Entry 2VXT (X-ray diffraction, 1.49 A resolution); this record covers chains H and L of the 3 polymer chains in the assembly.

# Chain H
Protein: Murine IGG 125-2H
From: Mus musculus
Amino-acid sequence (216 residues; row label = number of the first residue in the row; note: 4 numbers in that range are skipped by the numbering (no residue carries them; nothing is unmodelled there); a row labelled like 82A-82C holds insertion residues (82A, then the next letters in order)):
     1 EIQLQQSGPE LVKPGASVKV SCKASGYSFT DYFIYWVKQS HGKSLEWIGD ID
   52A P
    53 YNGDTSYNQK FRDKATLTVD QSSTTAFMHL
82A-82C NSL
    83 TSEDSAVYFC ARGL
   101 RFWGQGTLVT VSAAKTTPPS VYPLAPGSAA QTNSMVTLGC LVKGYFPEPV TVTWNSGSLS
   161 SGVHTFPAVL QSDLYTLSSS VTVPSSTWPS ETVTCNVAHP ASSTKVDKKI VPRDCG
Disordered / not traced: 128-133, 214-216
Cystine bridges: Cys22-Cys92, Cys140-Cys195

# Chain L
Protein: Murine IGG 125-2H
From: Mus musculus
Amino-acid sequence (214 residues; numbered 1 to 214; the number before each row is that of its first residue):
     1 DIQMTQSPSS LSASLGERVS LTCRASQDIG SKLYWLQQEP DGTFKRLIYA TSSLDSGVPK
    61 RFSGSRSGSD YSLTISSLES EDFVDYYCLQ YASSPYTFGG GTKLAIKRAD AAPTVSIFPP
   121 SSEQLTSGGA SVVCFLNNFY PKDINVKWKI DGSERQNGVL NSWTDQDSKD STYSMSSTLT
   181 LTKDEYERHN SYTCEATHKT STSPIVKSFN RNEC
Disordered / not traced: 214
Cystine bridges: Cys23-Cys88, Cys134-Cys194

# Interface between chain H and chain L
Pairs across the interface - 69 pairs, chain H then chain L:
  Tyr35(H) - Tyr96(L)  hydrophobic
  Gln39(H) - Gln38(L)  hydrogen bond
  Gln39(H) - Tyr87(L)  hydrogen bond
  Gly42(H) - Tyr87(L)
  Lys43(H) - Tyr87(L)  hydrogen bond (backbone-side chain)
  Ser44(H) - Tyr87(L)
  Ser44(H) - Gly100(L)  hydrogen bond (side chain-backbone)
  Leu45(H) - Phe44(L)  hydrophobic
  Leu45(H) - Tyr87(L)  hydrophobic
  Leu45(H) - Phe98(L)  hydrophobic
  Trp47(H) - Ser94(L)
  Trp47(H) - Pro95(L)  hydrophobic
  Trp47(H) - Tyr96(L)
  Trp47(H) - Phe98(L)
  Asn60(H) - Pro95(L)
  Phe91(H) - Gln38(L)
  Phe91(H) - Gly42(L)
  Phe91(H) - Phe44(L)  hydrophobic
  Gly95(H) - Tyr34(L)
  Leu96(H) - Leu36(L)
  Leu96(H) - Leu89(L)  hydrophobic
  Arg101(H) - Arg46(L)
  Trp103(H) - Leu36(L)
  Trp103(H) - Phe44(L)  hydrophobic
  Tyr122(H) - Ser121(L)
  Tyr122(H) - Glu123(L)
  Tyr122(H) - Gln124(L)
  Tyr122(H) - Ser127(L)  hydrogen bond
  Pro123(H) - Ser121(L)
  Pro123(H) - Glu123(L)
  Leu124(H) - Phe118(L)
  Leu124(H) - Val133(L)  hydrophobic
  Leu124(H) - Phe135(L)  hydrophobic
  Ala125(H) - Phe118(L)
  Ala125(H) - Pro119(L)
  Pro126(H) - Phe118(L)
  Thr137(H) - Ser116(L)
  Thr137(H) - Phe118(L)
  Thr137(H) - Phe135(L)
  Leu138(H) - Phe135(L)
  Leu141(H) - Ser131(L)
  Lys143(H) - Gln124(L)
  Lys143(H) - Ser131(L)  hydrogen bond
  Lys143(H) - Thr180(L)
  His164(H) - Asn137(L)  hydrogen bond
  His164(H) - Asn138(L)
  His164(H) - Ser174(L)
  Phe166(H) - Phe135(L)  hydrophobic
  Phe166(H) - Asn137(L)
  Phe166(H) - Ser162(L)
  Phe166(H) - Thr164(L)
  Phe166(H) - Ser174(L)
  Phe166(H) - Met175(L)
  Phe166(H) - Ser176(L)
  Pro167(H) - Ser162(L)  hydrogen bond (backbone-side chain)
  Pro167(H) - Trp163(L)
  Val169(H) - Asn161(L)
  Val169(H) - Ser162(L)
  Leu170(H) - Leu160(L)
  Gln171(H) - Leu160(L)
  Gln171(H) - Thr180(L)
  Ser178(H) - Phe135(L)
  Ser178(H) - Ser176(L)
  Ser179(H) - Phe135(L)
  Ser180(H) - Phe135(L)
  Ser180(H) - Asn137(L)  hydrogen bond
  Lys208(H) - Glu123(L)  salt bridge
  Arg213(H) - Pro119(L)
  Arg213(H) - Pro120(L)  hydrogen bond (side chain-backbone)
Other interface residues (no listed pair), chain H (38 interface residues in all): Val37, Glu46, Gly127, Gly139, Thr165
Other interface residues (no listed pair), chain L (36 interface residues in all): Asp55

# Overview
38 residues of chain H face 36 of chain L across their interface, with 10 hydrogen bonds and 1 salt bridge.
Polar pairs include Lys208(H)-Glu123(L), Gln39(H)-Gln38(L) and Gln39(H)-Tyr87(L).
Chain H is Murine IGG 125-2H and chain L is Murine IGG 125-2H, both from Mus musculus; the structure, Crystal
structure of human IL-18 complexed to murine reference antibody 125-2H Fab, was determined by X-ray
diffraction (same publication as 2VXU).
